Entry 8JNE (electron microscopy, 4.68 A resolution (low resolution: residue-level contacts below are approximate; hydrogen-bond / salt-bridge calls are withheld)); this record covers chains G and J of the 20 polymer chains in the assembly.

== Chain G ==
Name: Histone H2A type 1-B/E
Source organism: Homo sapiens
Reference sequence: P04908 (H2A1B_HUMAN); residues 0-129 here correspond to UniProt positions 1-130 (UniProt number = residue number + 1)
Chain sequence (133 residues; each row starts with the number of its first residue; numbers below 1 keep their minus sign (Gly-3 is residue -3)):
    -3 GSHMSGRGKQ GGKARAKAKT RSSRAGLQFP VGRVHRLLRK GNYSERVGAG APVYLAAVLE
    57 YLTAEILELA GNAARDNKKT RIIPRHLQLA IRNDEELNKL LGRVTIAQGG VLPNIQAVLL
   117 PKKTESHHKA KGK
Disordered / not traced: -3 to 14, 119-129
Construct notes: expression tag (-3 to -1)
Swiss-Prot annotation at these positions:
  - modified residue: Ser1 (N-acetylserine), Arg3 (Citrulline), Lys5 (N6-(2-hydroxyisobutyryl)lysine), Lys9 (N6-(2-hydroxyisobutyryl)lysine), Lys13 (N6-(beta-hydroxybutyryl)lysine), Lys36 (N6-(2-hydroxyisobutyryl)lysine), Lys74 (N6-(2-hydroxyisobutyryl)lysine), Lys75 (N6-(2-hydroxyisobutyryl)lysine), Lys95 (N6-(2-hydroxyisobutyryl)lysine), Gln104 (N5-methylglutamine), Lys118 (N6-(2-hydroxyisobutyryl)lysine), Lys119 (N6-crotonyllysine), Thr120 (Phosphothreonine), Lys125 (N6-crotonyllysine)
  - cross-link (Glycyl lysine isopeptide (Lys-Gly)): Lys13 (interchain with G-Cter in ubiquitin), Lys15 (interchain with G-Cter in ubiquitin), Lys119 (interchain with G-Cter in ubiquitin)

== Chain J ==
Molecule: 153-nt DNA strand
Source organism: synthetic construct
Sequence (153 nucleotides; row label = number of the first residue in the row):
     1 TGGCCGTTTT CGTTGTTTTT TTCTGTCTCG TGCCTGGTGT CTTGGGTGTA ATCCCCTTGG
    61 CGGTTAAAAC GCGGGGGACA GCGCGTACGT GCGTTTAAGC GGTGCTAGAG CTGTCTACGA
   121 CCAATTGAGC GGCCTCGGCA CCGGGATTCT GAT

== How chain G and chain J interact ==
Pairs across the interface - 17 pairs, chain G then chain J:
  Thr16(G) - DA128(J)
  Arg29(G) - DG129(J)
  Arg29(G) - DC130(J)
  Glu41(G) - DA120(J)
  Arg42(G) - DG119(J)
  Arg42(G) - DA120(J)
  Val43(G) - DG119(J)
  Val43(G) - DA120(J)
  Gly44(G) - DG119(J)
  Ala45(G) - DG119(J)
  Lys74(G) - DC139(J)
  Lys75(G) - DC139(J)
  Lys75(G) - DA140(J)
  Thr76(G) - DG138(J)
  Thr76(G) - DC139(J)
  Arg77(G) - DG138(J)
  Arg77(G) - DC139(J)
Other interface residues (no listed pair), chain G (13 interface residues in all): Pro26, His31
Other interface residues (no listed pair), chain J (9 interface residues in all): DC118

== Summary ==
13 residues of chain G face 9 of chain J across their interface.
Here chain G is Histone H2A type 1-B/E (Homo sapiens) and chain J is a 153-nt DNA strand (synthetic
construct). Entry 8JNE (The cryo-EM structure of the decameric RAD51 ring bound to the nucleosome without the
linker DNA ...) was determined by electron microscopy (same publication as 8JND, 8JNF, 8XBT, 8XBU and 8XBW).
